Entry 4ZVT (X-ray diffraction, 2.85 A resolution); this record covers chains A and D of the 6 polymer chains in the assembly.

Chain A:
Name: Caspase-7
From: Homo sapiens
Notes: EC 3.4.22.60
UniProt: P55210 (CASP7_HUMAN); residue numbers follow UniProt; this construct covers 1-198
Chain sequence (198 residues; numbered 1 to 198; the number before each row is that of its first residue):
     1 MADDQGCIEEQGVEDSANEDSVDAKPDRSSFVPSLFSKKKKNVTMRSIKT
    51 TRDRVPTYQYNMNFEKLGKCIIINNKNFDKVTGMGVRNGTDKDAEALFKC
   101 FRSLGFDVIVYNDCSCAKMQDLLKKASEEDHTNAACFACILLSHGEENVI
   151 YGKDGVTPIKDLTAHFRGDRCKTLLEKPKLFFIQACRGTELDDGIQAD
Disordered / not traced: 1-57, 197-198
Curated features (UniProtKB/Swiss-Prot):
  - region: Lys38 to Lys41 (Exosite), Lys76 to Arg87 (Loop L1), Arg187 to Gln196 (Loop L2)
  - active site: His144, Cys186
  - site: Phe36, Ser37 (Cleavage), Met45, Arg46 (Cleavage), Ser47, Ile48 (Cleavage), Arg187 (Involved in allosteric regulation)
  - modified residue: Ala2 (N-acetylalanine), Ser30 (Phosphoserine), Ser37 (Phosphoserine), Thr173 (Phosphothreonine)
  - mutagenesis: Asp23 (D23A: Abolished cleavage at the N-terminus, leading to impaired activation and thiol protease activity. In P7-D2A mutant ...), Ser30 (S30A: Abolished phosphorylation by PAK2; when associated with A-173 and A-239; S30E: Mimics phosphorylation; does not affect thiol protease activity), Lys38 to Lys41 (Decreased ability to cleave PARP1 and PTGES3; Decreased ability to cleave PARP1), Lys39 to Lys40 (Does not affect ability to cleave PARP1; Decreased ability to cleave PARP1. Decreased RNA-binding), Lys39 (K39E: Decreased ability to cleave PARP1), Thr173 (T173A: Abolished phosphorylation by PAK2; when associated with A-30 and A-239), Cys186 (C186A: Abolished thiol protease activity), Arg187 (R187K: Does not significantly affect thiol protease catalytic efficiency; R187M/A/G: Reduced thiol protease catalytic efficiency; R187W/N: Strongly reduced thiol protease catalytic efficiency), Asp192 (D192A: Strongly reduced thiol protease activity), Asp198 (D198A: Strongly reduced cleavage and activation by initiator caspases. Abolished cleavage and activation by initiator caspases; when associated with A-206. In P7-D2A mutant ...)

Chain D:
Name: Caspase-7
From: Homo sapiens
Notes: EC 3.4.22.60
UniProt: P55210 (CASP7_HUMAN); residues 499-603 here correspond to UniProt positions 199-303 (UniProt number = residue number - 300)
Chain sequence (113 residues; row label = number of the first residue in the row):
   499 SGPINDTDANPRYKIPVEADFLFAYSTVPGYASMRNPGRGSWFVQALCSI
   549 LEEHGKDLEIMQILTRVNDRVARHFESQSDDPHFHEKKQIPCVVSMLTKE
   599 LYFSQLEHHHHHH
Disordered / not traced: 499-510, 604-611
Differences from the reference sequence: engineered mutation Ala530 (Tyr230 in P55210), Met532 (Trp232 in P55210), Asn534 (Ser234 in P55210); expression tag (604-611)
Curated features (UniProtKB/Swiss-Prot):
  - region: Val526 to Tyr529, Ser531, Arg533, Pro535 to Gly538 (Loop L3), Glu574 to Ile588 (Loop L4)
  - site: Tyr523 (Involved in allosteric regulation)
  - modified residue: Arg533 (Microbial infection: ADP-riboxanated arginine), Ser539 (Phosphoserine)

Chain A / chain D interface:
Residue-residue contacts (14; chain A residue first):
  Tyr58(A) with Arg564(D), hydrogen bond
  Arg167(A) with Tyr529(D)
  Glu176(A) with Arg571(D), salt bridge
  Asp192(A) with Pro514(D); Val515(D), hydrogen bond (side chain-backbone); Glu516(D), hydrogen bond (side chain-backbone)
  Asp193(A) with Lys512(D), hydrogen bond (backbone-side chain)
  Gly194(A) with Lys512(D); Ile513(D); Val515(D)
  Ile195(A) with Lys512(D); Ile513(D), hydrogen bond (backbone-backbone)
  Gln196(A) with Tyr511(D); Ile513(D)

Overview:
8 residues of chain A face 9 of chain D across their interface, with 5 hydrogen bonds and 1 salt bridge. Polar
contacts include Glu176(A)-Arg571(D), Tyr58(A)-Arg564(D) and Asp192(A)-Val515(D). UniProt lists active-site
residues His144(A) and Cys186(A) and 14 mutagenesis sites on chain A.
Chain A is Caspase-7 and chain D is Caspase-7, both from Homo sapiens; the structure, Caspase-7 Variant 1 (V1)
with reprogrammed substrate specificity due to Y230A/W232M/S234N substitutions, bound to VEID inhibitor, was
determined by X-ray diffraction, deposited together with 4ZVO, 4ZVP, 4ZVQ, 4ZVR, 4ZVS and 4ZVU.
